PDB entry 1UU6 | X-ray diffraction, 1.40 A resolution | chain A

== Chain A ==
Molecule: Endo-beta-1,4-glucanase
Source organism: Humicola grisea
Notes: EC 3.2.1.4; fragment: catalytic domain, residues 31-254
Reference sequence: Q8NJY3 (Q8NJY3); residues 1-224 here correspond to UniProt positions 31-254 (UniProt number = residue number + 30)
Amino-acid sequence (224 residues; row label = number of the first residue in the row):
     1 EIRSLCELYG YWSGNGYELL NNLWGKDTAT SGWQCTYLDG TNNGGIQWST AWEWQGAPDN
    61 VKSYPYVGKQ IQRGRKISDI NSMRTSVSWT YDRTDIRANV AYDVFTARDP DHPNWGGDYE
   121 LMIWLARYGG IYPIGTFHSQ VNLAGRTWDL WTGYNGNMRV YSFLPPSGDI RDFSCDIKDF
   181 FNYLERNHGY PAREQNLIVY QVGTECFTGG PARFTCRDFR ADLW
Disulfides: Cys-6/Cys-35
Modified residues: Glu-1 (pyroglutamic acid; PCA)

== Summary ==
Chain A is Endo-beta-1,4-glucanase (Humicola grisea); the structure, X-ray crystal structure of the catalytic
domain of humicola grisea CEL12A in complex with a soaked ..., was determined by X-ray diffraction together
with 1UU4, 1UU5 and 1W2U from the same study.
